4J9N - chains A and P of the 3 polymer chains in the assembly; structure by X-ray diffraction, 1.96 A resolution.

# Chain A
Name: DNA polymerase eta
Organism: Homo sapiens
Notes: EC 2.7.7.7; fragment: catalytic core domain
UniProtKB: Q9Y253 (POLH_HUMAN); residues 1-432 here = UniProt positions 1-432
Amino-acid sequence (435 residues; each row starts with the number of its first residue; numbers below 1 keep their minus sign (Gly-2 is residue -2)):
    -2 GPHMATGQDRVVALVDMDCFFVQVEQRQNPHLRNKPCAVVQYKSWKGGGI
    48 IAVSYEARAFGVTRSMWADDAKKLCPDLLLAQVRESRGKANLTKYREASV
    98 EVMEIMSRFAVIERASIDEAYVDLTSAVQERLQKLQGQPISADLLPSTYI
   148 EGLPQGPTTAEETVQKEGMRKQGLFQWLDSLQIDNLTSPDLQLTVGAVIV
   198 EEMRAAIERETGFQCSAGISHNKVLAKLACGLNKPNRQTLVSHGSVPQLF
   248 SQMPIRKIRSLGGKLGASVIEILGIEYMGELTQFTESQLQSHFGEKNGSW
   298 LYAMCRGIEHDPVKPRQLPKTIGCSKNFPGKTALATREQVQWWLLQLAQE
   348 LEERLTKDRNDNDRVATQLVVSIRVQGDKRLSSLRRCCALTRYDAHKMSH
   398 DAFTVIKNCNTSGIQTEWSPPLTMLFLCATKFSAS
Disordered / not traced: 155-159
Sequence notes: expression tag (-2 to 0)
Metal / ion sites: Mg2+ site 1: Asp13, Met14, Asp115 (together with XG4); Mg2+ site 2: Asp13, Asp115, Glu116 (together with XG4)
Residues lining bound ligands: XG4 (2'-deoxy-5'-O-[(R)-hydroxy{[(R)-hydroxy(phosphonooxy)phosphoryl]amino}phosphoryl]guanosine): Asp13, Met14, Asp15, Cys16, Phe17, Phe18, Gln38, Ile48, Ala49, Tyr52, Arg55, Arg61, Leu89, Ile114, Asp115, Lys231

# Chain P
Molecule: 9-nt DNA strand
Sequence (9 nucleotides; each row starts with the number of its first residue):
     1 TAGCGTCAG
Disordered / not traced: 1

# Chain A / chain P interface
Residue-residue contacts (20; chain A residue first):
  Arg61(A) - DG9(P)  hydrogen bond to the base
  Lys224(A) - DG9(P)  salt bridge to the phosphate
  Ile255(A) - DA8(P)  phosphate contact
  Ser257(A) - DC7(P)  phosphate contact
  Ser257(A) - DA8(P)  hydrogen bond to the phosphate
  Leu258(A) - DA8(P)  hydrogen bond to the phosphate
  Gly259(A) - DA8(P)  hydrogen bond to the phosphate
  Gly260(A) - DC7(P)  phosphate contact
  Gly260(A) - DA8(P)  hydrogen bond to the phosphate
  Lys261(A) - DT6(P)  salt bridge to the phosphate
  Lys261(A) - DC7(P)  hydrogen bond to the phosphate
  Leu262(A) - DC7(P)  hydrogen bond to the phosphate
  Arg377(A) - DG5(P)  salt bridge to the phosphate
  Ser379(A) - DG5(P)  phosphate contact
  Leu381(A) - DC4(P)  phosphate contact
  Arg382(A) - DA2(P)  sugar contact
  Arg382(A) - DG3(P)  hydrogen bond to the base
  Arg382(A) - DC4(P)  hydrogen bond to the phosphate
  Arg383(A) - DG3(P)  phosphate contact
  Cys384(A) - DG3(P)  hydrogen bond to the phosphate
Also at the interface, not in a pair above, chain A (18 interface residues in all): Arg256, Leu378, Ser380

# In short
The interface between chain A and chain P involves 18 residues on one side and 8 on the other, with 10
hydrogen bonds and 3 salt bridges. Polar contacts include Arg61(A)-DG9(P), Arg382(A)-DG3(P) and
Ser257(A)-DA8(P). Chain A binds compound XG4.
Here chain A is DNA polymerase eta (Homo sapiens) and chain P is a 9-nt DNA strand. Entry 4J9N (Human DNA
polymerase eta-DNA ternary complex: misincorporation G opposite T after a G at the primer ...) was determined
by X-ray diffraction together with 4J9K, 4J9L, 4J9M, 4J9O, 4J9P, 4J9Q, 4J9R and 4J9S from the same study.
